6T16 - chains B and A; structure by X-ray diffraction, 3.10 A resolution.

== Chain B (and A) ==
Name: Alternansucrase
Source organism: Leuconostoc mesenteroides
Notes: EC 2.4.1.140; chain A of this document is another copy of the same molecule, construct and numbering; everything in this record applies to it too
Reference sequence: Q9RE05 (Q9RE05_LEUME); numbering as in UniProt; present here: 147-1016, 1018-1424
Sequence (1278 residues; numbered 147 to 1424 plus 1 insertion-coded residue; 1 number in that range is skipped by the numbering (no residue carries it; nothing is unmodelled there); the number before each row is that of its first residue):
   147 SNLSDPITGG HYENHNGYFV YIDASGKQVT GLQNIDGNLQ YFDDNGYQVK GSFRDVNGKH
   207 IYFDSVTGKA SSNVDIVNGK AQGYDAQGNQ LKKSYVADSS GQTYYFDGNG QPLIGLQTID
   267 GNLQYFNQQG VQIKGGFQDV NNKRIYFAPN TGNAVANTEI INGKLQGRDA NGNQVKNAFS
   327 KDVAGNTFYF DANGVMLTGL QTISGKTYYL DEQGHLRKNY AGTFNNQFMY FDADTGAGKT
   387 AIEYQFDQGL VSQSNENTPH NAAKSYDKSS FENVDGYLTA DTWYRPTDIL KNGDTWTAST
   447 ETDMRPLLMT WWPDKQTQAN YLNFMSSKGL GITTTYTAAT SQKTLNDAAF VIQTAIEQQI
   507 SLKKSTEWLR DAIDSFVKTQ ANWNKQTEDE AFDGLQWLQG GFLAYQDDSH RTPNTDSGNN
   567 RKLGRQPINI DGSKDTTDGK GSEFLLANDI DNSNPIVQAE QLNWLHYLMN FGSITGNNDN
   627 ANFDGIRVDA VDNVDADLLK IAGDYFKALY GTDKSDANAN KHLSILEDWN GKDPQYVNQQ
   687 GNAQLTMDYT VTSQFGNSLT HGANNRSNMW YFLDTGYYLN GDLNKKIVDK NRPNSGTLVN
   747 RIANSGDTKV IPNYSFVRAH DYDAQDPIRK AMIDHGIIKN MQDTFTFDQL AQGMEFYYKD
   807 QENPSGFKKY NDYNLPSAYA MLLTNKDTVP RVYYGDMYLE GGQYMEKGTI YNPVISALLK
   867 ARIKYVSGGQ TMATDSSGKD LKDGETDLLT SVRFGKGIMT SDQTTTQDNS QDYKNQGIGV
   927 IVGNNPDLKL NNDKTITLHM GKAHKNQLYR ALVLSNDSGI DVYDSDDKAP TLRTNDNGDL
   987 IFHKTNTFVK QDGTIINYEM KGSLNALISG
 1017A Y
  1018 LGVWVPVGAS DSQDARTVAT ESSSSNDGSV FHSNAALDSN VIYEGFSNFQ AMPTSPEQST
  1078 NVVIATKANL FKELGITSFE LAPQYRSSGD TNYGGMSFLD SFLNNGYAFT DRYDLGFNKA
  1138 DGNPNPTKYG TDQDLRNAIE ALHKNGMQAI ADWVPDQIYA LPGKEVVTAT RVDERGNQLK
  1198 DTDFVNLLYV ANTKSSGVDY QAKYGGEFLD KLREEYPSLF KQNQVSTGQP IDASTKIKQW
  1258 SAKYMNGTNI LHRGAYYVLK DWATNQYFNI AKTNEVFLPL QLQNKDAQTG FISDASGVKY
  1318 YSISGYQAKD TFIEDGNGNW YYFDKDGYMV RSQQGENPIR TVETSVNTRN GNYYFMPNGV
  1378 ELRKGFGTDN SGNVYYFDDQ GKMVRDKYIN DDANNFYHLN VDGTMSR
Unresolved in the structure: 147-238 (chain A: 147-149)
Ion coordination: Ca2+: Glu-589, Asp-595, Asn-639, Asp-1173
Residues lining bound ligands:
  - alpha-D-glucopyranose (GLC), molecule 1: Tyr-241, Ala-243, Thr-249, Ile-265, Asp-266, Gln-270, Lys-280, Asn-296, Thr-297, Gly-298
  - alpha-D-glucopyranose (GLC), molecule 2: Thr-696, Ser-699, Gln-700, Asn-703, Ser-713, Tyr-717, Phe-718, Leu-719, Asp-720, Gly-742, Thr-743
From the paper describing this entry:
  - binding site for alpha-D-glucopyranose: Tyr-717
  - catalytic residues: Asp-635, Glu-673, Asp-767 (citing earlier work)
  - mutagenesis - Y158A: decreased binding to dextran and alternan
  - mutagenesis - Y241A: decreased binding to alternan
  - mutagenesis - Q700A, Y717A: unchanged stability
  - mutagenesis - Y717A: unchanged catalytic activity on maltose
  - mutagenesis - Y717A: unchanged binding to dextran or alternan

== Chain B / chain A interface ==
Contacting residue pairs (31; chain B residue first):
  Asn-287(B) with Trp-543(A)
  Asn-288(B) with Trp-543(A)
  Pro-295(B) with Asn-296(A)
  Asn-296(B) with Asn-296(A); Thr-297(A)
  Asn-323(B) with Asn-711(A), hydrogen bond
  Phe-325(B) with Val-212(A), hydrophobic
  Lys-327(B) with Ser-245(A)
  Ala-338(B) with Asn-711(A)
  Ser-350(B) with Asn-160(A), hydrogen bond (backbone-side chain); Gly-163(A); Phe-165(A)
  Gly-351(B) with Gly-163(A)
  Lys-352(B) with Gly-163(A); Tyr-164(A)
  Lys-364(B) with Ser-211(A)
  Asp-380(B) with Gly-197(A); Ser-211(A)
  Thr-381(B) with Lys-196(A); Ser-211(A)
  Gln-462(B) with Asn-224(A), hydrogen bond
  Asn-466(B) with Asn-224(A), hydrogen bond
  Asn-469(B) with Asn-224(A)
  Tyr-482(B) with Asn-224(A), hydrogen bond (backbone-side chain)
  Thr-483(B) with Asn-224(A)
  Ala-484(B) with Asn-224(A)
  Thr-525(B) with Lys-226(A), hydrogen bond (backbone-side chain)
  Glu-536(B) with Gln-274(A), hydrogen bond (backbone-side chain)
  Trp-543(B) with Asn-287(A)
  Asn-711(B) with Asn-323(A), hydrogen bond
  Asp-1409(B) with Ser-246(A)
Other interface residues (no listed pair), chain B (26 interface residues in all): Asp-535
Other interface residues (no listed pair), chain A (24 interface residues in all): Asn-162, Ser-198, Gly-225, Asn-288, Asn-786

== In short ==
Chain B and chain A form an interface of 26 and 24 residues respectively; the contacts include 8 hydrogen
bonds. Among the polar pairs are Asn-323(B)/Asn-711(A), Ser-350(B)/Asn-160(A) and Gln-462(B)/Asn-224(A). From
the paper: catalytic residues Asp-635(B), Glu-673(B) and Asp-767(B); Y158A of chain B reduces binding to
dextran and alternan; 4 substitutions were tested in all.
Chain B and chain A are both Alternansucrase (Leuconostoc mesenteroides); the structure, ASR Alternansucrase
in complex with panose, was determined by X-ray diffraction, deposited together with 6SYQ, 6SZI, 6T18 and
6T1P.
